PDB entry 9JTS | electron microscopy, 3.36 A resolution | chains A and G of the 10 polymer chains in the assembly

Chain A:
Name: V(D)J recombination-activating protein 1
From: Mus musculus
Notes: EC 3.1.-.-, 2.3.2.27
UniProtKB: P15919 (RAG1_MOUSE); residues 1-1040 here = UniProt positions 1-1040
Sequence (1040 residues; each row starts with the number of its first residue):
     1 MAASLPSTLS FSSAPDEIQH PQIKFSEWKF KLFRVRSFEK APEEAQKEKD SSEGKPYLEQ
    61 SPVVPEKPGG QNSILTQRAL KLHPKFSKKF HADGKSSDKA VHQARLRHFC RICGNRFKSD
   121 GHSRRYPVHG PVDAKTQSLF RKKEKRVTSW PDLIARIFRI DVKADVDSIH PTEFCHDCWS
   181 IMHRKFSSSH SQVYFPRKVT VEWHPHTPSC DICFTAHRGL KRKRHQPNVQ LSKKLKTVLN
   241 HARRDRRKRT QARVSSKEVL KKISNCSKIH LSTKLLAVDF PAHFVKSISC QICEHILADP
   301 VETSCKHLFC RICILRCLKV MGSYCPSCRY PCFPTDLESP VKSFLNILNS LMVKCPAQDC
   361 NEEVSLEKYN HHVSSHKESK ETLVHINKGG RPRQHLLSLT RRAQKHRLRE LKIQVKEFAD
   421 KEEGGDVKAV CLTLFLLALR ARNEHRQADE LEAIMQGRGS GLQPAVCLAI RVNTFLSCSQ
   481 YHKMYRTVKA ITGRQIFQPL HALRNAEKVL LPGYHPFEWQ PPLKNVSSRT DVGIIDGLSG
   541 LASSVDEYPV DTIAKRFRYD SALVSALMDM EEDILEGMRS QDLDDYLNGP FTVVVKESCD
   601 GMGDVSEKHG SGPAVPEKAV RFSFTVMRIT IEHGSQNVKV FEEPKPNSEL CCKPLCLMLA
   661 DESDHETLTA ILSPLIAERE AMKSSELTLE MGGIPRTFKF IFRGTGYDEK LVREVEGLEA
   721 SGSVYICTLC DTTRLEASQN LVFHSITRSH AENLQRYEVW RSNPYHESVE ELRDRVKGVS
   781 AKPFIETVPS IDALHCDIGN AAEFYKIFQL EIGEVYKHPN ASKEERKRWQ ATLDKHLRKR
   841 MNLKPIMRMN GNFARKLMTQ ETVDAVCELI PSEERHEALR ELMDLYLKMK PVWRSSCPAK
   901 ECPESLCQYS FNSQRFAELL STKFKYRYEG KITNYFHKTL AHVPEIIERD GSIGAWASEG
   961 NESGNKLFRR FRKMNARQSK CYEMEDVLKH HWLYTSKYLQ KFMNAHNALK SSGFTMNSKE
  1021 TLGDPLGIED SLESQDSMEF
Not modelled in the structure: 1-390, 1009-1040
Metal / ion sites: Ca2+: Asp600 (shared with 1 residue of chain F); Zn2+: Cys727, Cys730, His937, His942
Curated features (UniProtKB/Swiss-Prot):
  - zinc finger: Cys290 to Arg329 (RING-type), Leu351 to Lys380 (RAG1-type)
  - DNA-binding region: Gly389 to Gln456 (NBD)
  - binding site (Zn(2+)): Cys266, His270, Cys290, Cys293, His295, Cys305, His307, Cys310, Cys313, Cys325, Cys328, Cys355, Cys360, His372, His376
  - binding site (a divalent metal cation): Asp600, Asp708, Glu962
  - site: Trp893 (Essential for DNA hairpin formation, participates in base-stacking interactions near the cleavage site)
  - cross-link: Lys233 (Glycyl lysine isopeptide (Lys-Gly) (interchain with G-Cter in ubiquitin))

Chain G:
Molecule: 39-nt DNA strand
Sequence (39 nucleotides; row label = number of the first residue in the row):
     3 GGTTTTTGTC TGGCTTCACA CTTGATTTGC ATCACTGTG
Metal / ion sites: Ca2+: DG41 (shared with 2 residues of chain C)

Chain A / chain G interface:
Contacting residue pairs (29):
  Arg391(A) - DT5(G)  hydrogen bond to the base
  Arg391(A) - DT6(G)  hydrogen bond to the base
  Arg391(A) - DT7(G)  hydrogen bond to the base
  Arg391(A) - DT8(G)  hydrogen bond to the sugar
  Gln394(A) - DT7(G)  phosphate contact
  Gln394(A) - DT8(G)  phosphate contact
  Leu399(A) - DT8(G)  phosphate contact
  Leu399(A) - DT9(G)  phosphate contact
  Thr400(A) - DT9(G)  hydrogen bond to the phosphate
  Arg402(A) - DT11(G)  hydrogen bond to the base
  Ala403(A) - DT8(G)  sugar contact
  Ala403(A) - DT9(G)  phosphate contact
  His406(A) - DT8(G)  salt bridge to the phosphate
  Arg407(A) - DT7(G)  salt bridge to the phosphate
  Arg407(A) - DT8(G)  salt bridge to the phosphate
  Tyr485(A) - DG31(G)  phosphate contact
  Gln495(A) - DT30(G)  phosphate contact
  Pro499(A) - DT30(G)  phosphate contact
  His501(A) - DT29(G)  sugar contact
  His501(A) - DT30(G)  salt bridge to the phosphate
  Ser606(A) - DG39(G)  phosphate contact
  Lys608(A) - DT38(G)  phosphate contact
  His609(A) - DC37(G)  phosphate contact
  His609(A) - DT38(G)  salt bridge to the phosphate
  Gly610(A) - DC37(G)  phosphate contact
  Ser611(A) - DC37(G)  phosphate contact
  Gln978(A) - DC37(G)  sugar contact
  Gln978(A) - DT38(G)  sugar contact
  Ser979(A) - DA36(G)  base contact
Other interface residues (no listed pair), chain A (23 interface residues in all): Pro392, Arg393, Lys489, Lys973
Other interface residues (no listed pair), chain G (14 interface residues in all): DG10

Overview:
23 residues of chain A face 14 of chain G across their interface, with 6 hydrogen bonds and 5 salt bridges.
Polar pairs include Arg391(A)-DT5(G), Arg391(A)-DT6(G) and Arg391(A)-DT7(G). From UniProt: a DNA-binding
region, 15 Zn2+-binding residues and 3 divalent metal cation-binding residues on chain A.
Chain A is V(D)J recombination-activating protein 1 (Mus musculus) and chain G is a 39-nt DNA strand; the
structure, CryoEM structure of mouse RAG SEC-1DNA (12RSS side), was determined by electron microscopy together
with 9JPU, 9JPX, 9JQN and 9JTU from the same study.
